6M2V - chains C and B of the 4 polymer chains in the assembly; structure by X-ray diffraction, 3.00 A resolution.

== Chain C ==
Molecule: 13-nt DNA strand
Sequence (13 nucleotides; each row starts with the number of its first residue):
     1 TCACGCTGCG TGA
Modified / non-standard residues: 5CM (5-methyl-2'-deoxy-cytidine-5'-monophosphate) at position 6

== Chain B ==
Name: E3 ubiquitin-protein ligase UHRF1
Organism: Mus musculus
Notes: EC 2.3.2.27
UniProt: Q8VDF2 (UHRF1_MOUSE); residue numbers follow UniProt; this construct covers 417-628
Chain sequence (212 residues; numbered 417 to 628; the number before each row is that of its first residue):
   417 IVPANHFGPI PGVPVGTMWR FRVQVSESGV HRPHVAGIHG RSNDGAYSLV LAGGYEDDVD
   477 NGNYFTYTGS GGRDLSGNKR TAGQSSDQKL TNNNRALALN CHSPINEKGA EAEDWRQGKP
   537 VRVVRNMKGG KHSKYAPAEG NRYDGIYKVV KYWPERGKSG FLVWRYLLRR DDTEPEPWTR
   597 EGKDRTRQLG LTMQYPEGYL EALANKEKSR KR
Unresolved in the structure: 489-500, 573-574, 627-628

== Interface between chain C and chain B ==
Residue-residue contacts (9):
  DG10(C) with His450(B), sugar contact
  DT11(C) with Arg448(B), salt bridge to the phosphate; His455(B), phosphate contact
  DG12(C) with His455(B), salt bridge to the phosphate; Gly456(B), sugar contact; Arg457(B), salt bridge to the phosphate
  DA13(C) with Arg457(B), phosphate contact; Ser458(B), hydrogen bond to the phosphate; Asn508(B), sugar contact
Also at the interface, not in a pair above, chain C (5 interface residues in all): DG8
Also at the interface, not in a pair above, chain B (10 interface residues in all): Ala420, Val451, Tyr463

== Overview ==
5 residues of chain C face 10 of chain B across their interface; the contacts include 1 hydrogen bond and 3
salt bridges. Among the polar pairs are DA13(C)-Ser458(B), DT11(C)-Arg448(B) and DG12(C)-His455(B).
Here chain C is a 13-nt DNA strand and chain B is E3 ubiquitin-protein ligase UHRF1 (Mus musculus). Entry 6M2V
(Crystal structure of UHRF1 SRA complexed with fully-mCHG DNA) was determined by X-ray diffraction.
